6N1W - chains A and D of the 24 polymer chains in the assembly; structure by electron microscopy, 4.20 A resolution (low resolution: residue-level contacts below are approximate; hydrogen-bond / salt-bridge calls are withheld).

[Chain A (and D)]
Molecule: Envelope glycoprotein gp41
Source organism: Human immunodeficiency virus 1
Notes: chain D of this document is another copy of the same molecule, construct and numbering; everything in this record applies to it too
Reference sequence: Q2N0S7 (Q2N0S7_9HIV1); residues 512-664 here correspond to UniProt positions 509-661 (UniProt number = residue number - 3)
Sequence (153 residues; numbered 512 to 664; the number before each row is that of its first residue):
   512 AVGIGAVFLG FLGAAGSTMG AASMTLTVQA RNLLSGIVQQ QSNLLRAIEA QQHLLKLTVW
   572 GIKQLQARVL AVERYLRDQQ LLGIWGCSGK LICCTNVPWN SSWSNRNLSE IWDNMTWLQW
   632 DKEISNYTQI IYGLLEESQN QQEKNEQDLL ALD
Not modelled in the structure: 548-568
Differences from the reference sequence: conflict C605 (Thr602 in Q2N0S7)
Cystine bridges: C598-C604

[How chain A and chain D interact]
Pairs across the interface - 21 pairs, chain A then chain D:
  L576(A) with L576(D)
  Q577(A) with R579(D)
  V580(A) with L576(D); R579(D)
  E584(A) with R579(D)
  L587(A) with L545(D); Y586(D)
  R588(A) with L545(D); S546(D)
  Q591(A) with A541(D); R542(D); L545(D); Y586(D)
  G594(A) with G600(D)
  S599(A) with S599(D)
  E647(A) with T538(D); R542(D)
  N651(A) with M535(D); T538(D)
  E654(A) with K601(D); I603(D)
Also at the interface, not in a pair above, chain A (16 interface residues in all): V570, K655, Q658, L661
Also at the interface, not in a pair above, chain D (18 interface residues in all): V539, T569, V580, L602, C605

[Overview]
16 residues of chain A face 18 of chain D across their interface.
Both chains are Envelope glycoprotein gp41 (Human immunodeficiency virus 1). Entry 6N1W (Cryo-EM structure at
4.2 A resolution of vaccine-elicited antibody DFPH-a.15 in complex with HIV-1 Env BG505 ...) was determined by
electron microscopy, deposited together with 6MPH, 6MQC, 6MQE, 6MQM, 6MQR, 6N16 and 4 further entries.
